8F9M - chains K and I of the 14 polymer chains in the assembly; structure by electron microscopy, 4.10 A resolution (low resolution: residue-level contacts below are approximate; hydrogen-bond / salt-bridge calls are withheld).

== Chain K ==
Name: RM20A3 Fab Heavy Chain
Organism: Macaca mulatta
Notes: antibody fragment or engineered binder
Amino-acid sequence (125 residues; row label = number of the first residue in the row; a row labelled like 82A-82C holds insertion residues (82A, then the next letters in order)):
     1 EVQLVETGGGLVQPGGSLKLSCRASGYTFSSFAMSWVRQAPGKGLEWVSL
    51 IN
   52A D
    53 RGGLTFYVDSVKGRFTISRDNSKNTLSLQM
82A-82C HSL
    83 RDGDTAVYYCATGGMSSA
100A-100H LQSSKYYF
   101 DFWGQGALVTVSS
Not modelled in the structure: 112-113
Disulfide bonds: Cys22-Cys92

== Chain I ==
Name: BG505_MD64_N332-GT5 gp41
Organism: synthetic construct
Amino-acid sequence (162 residues; row label = number of the first residue in the row):
   512 AVGIGAVSLGFLGAAGSTMGAASMTLTVQARNLLSGIVQQQSNLLRAPEP
   562 QQHLLKDTHWGIKQLQARVLAVEHYLRDQQLLGIWGCSGKLICCTNVPWN
   612 SSWSNRNLSEIWDNMTWLQWDKEISNYTQIIYGLLEESQNQQEKNEQDLL
   662 ALDGTKHHHHHH
Not modelled in the structure: 512-520, 547-571, 665-673
Disulfide bonds: Cys598-Cys604
Covalent attachments: N-acetylglucosamine (NAG) linked to Asn611, Asn618, Asn637

== Interface between chain K and chain I ==
Contacting residue pairs (6):
  Ala100(K) - Leu619(I)
  Leu100A(K) - Leu619(I)
  Leu100A(K) - Trp623(I)
  Gln100B(K) - Leu619(I)
  Gln100B(K) - Asp624(I)
  Ser100C(K) - Ser620(I)
Interface residues without a listed pair, chain I (6 interface residues in all): Gly531, Ser534

== Summary ==
4 residues of chain K and 6 residues of chain I are in contact. Covalently linked N-acetylglucosamine: at
Asn611(I), Asn618(I) and Asn637(I).
Chain K is RM20A3 Fab Heavy Chain (Macaca mulatta) and chain I is BG505_MD64_N332-GT5 gp41 (synthetic
construct); the structure, HIV Env germline targeting BG505_MD64_N332-GT5 SOSIP in complex with V3-glycan
polyclonal Fab isolated from immunized wild ..., was determined by electron microscopy, deposited together
with 8F92, 8F9G and 8VFV.
